PDB entry 3OO6 | X-ray diffraction, 2.15 A resolution | chain A

# Chain A
Name: ABC transporter binding protein AcbH
Notes: fragment: residue in UNP 39-433
Reference sequence: Q27GR2 (Q27GR2_ACTS5); residues 10-404 here correspond to UniProt positions 39-433 (UniProt number = residue number + 29)
Amino-acid sequence (415 residues; row label = number of the first residue in the row; numbers below 1 keep their minus sign (Met-10 is residue -10)):
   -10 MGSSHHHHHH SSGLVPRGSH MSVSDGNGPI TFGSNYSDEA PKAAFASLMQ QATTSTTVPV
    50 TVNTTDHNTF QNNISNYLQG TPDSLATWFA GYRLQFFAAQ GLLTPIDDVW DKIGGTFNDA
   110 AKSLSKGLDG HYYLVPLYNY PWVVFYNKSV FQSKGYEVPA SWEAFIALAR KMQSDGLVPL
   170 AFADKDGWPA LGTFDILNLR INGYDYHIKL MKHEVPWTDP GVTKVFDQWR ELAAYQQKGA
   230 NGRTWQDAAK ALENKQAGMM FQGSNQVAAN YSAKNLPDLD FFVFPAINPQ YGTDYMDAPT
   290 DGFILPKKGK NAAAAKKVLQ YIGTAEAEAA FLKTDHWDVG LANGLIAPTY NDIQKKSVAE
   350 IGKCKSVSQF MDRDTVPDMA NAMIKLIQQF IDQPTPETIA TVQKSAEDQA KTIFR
Unresolved in the structure: -10 to 14
Sequence notes: expression tag (-10 to 9); engineered mutation Met10 (Thr39 in Q27GR2)
Ligand contacts: beta-D-galactopyranose (GAL): His56, Gln60, Phe78, Arg82, Tyr129, Trp131, Trp177, Gln255, Pro288, Phe359, Asp361, Arg362

# In short
Chain A binds beta-D-galactopyranose.
Chain A is ABC transporter binding protein AcbH; the structure, Crystal structures and biochemical
characterization of the bacterial solute receptor AcbH reveal an unprecedented exclusive substrate ..., was
determined by X-ray diffraction together with 3OO7, 3OO8, 3OO9 and 3OOA from the same study.
